Entry 4DJI (X-ray diffraction, 3.19 A resolution); this record covers chain A.

== Chain A ==
Name: Probable glutamate/gamma-aminobutyrate antiporter
From: Escherichia coli
UniProt: P63235 (GADC_ECOLI); numbering as in UniProt (aligned over 1-511)
Sequence (511 residues; numbered 1 to 511; the number before each row is that of its first residue):
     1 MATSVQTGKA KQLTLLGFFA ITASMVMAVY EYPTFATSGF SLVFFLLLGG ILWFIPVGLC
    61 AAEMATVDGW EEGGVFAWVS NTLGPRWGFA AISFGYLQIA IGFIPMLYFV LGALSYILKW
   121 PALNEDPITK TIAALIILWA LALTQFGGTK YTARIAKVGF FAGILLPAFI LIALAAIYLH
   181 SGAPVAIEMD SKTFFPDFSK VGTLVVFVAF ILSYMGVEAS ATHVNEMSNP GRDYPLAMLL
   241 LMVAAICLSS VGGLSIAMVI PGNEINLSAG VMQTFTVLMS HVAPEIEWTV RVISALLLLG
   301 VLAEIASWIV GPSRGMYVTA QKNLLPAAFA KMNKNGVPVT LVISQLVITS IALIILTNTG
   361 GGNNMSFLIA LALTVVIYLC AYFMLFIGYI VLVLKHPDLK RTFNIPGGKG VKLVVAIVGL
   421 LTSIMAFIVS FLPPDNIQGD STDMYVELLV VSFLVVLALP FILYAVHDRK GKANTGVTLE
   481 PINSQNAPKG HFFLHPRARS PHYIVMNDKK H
Disordered / not traced: 1-9, 184-186, 469-472, 510-511
Curated features (UniProtKB/Swiss-Prot):
  - mutagenesis: Met25 (M25A: 25% decrease in substrate transport), Tyr30 (Y30A: At least 90% decrease in substrate transport), Leu212 (L212A: 70% decrease in substrate transport), Glu218 (E218A: At least 90% decrease in substrate transport), Glu304 (E304A: At least 90% decrease in substrate transport), Trp308 (W308A: At least 90% decrease in substrate transport), Tyr378 (Y378A: At least 90% decrease in substrate transport), Tyr382 (Y382A: At least 90% decrease in substrate transport), Gly471 to His511 (Shifts the pH-dependent substrate transport towards higher pH values. Transports Gln, but not Glu, at pH 7.0 or higher), His491 (H491A: Allows substrate transport at pH 6.5), Arg497 (R497A: Allows substrate transport at pH 6.5), Arg499 (R499A: Allows substrate transport at pH 6.5), 2 further mutagenesis entries in UniProt

== Summary ==
From UniProt: 13 mutagenesis sites.
Chain A is Probable glutamate/gamma-aminobutyrate antiporter (Escherichia coli); the structure, Structure of
glutamate-GABA antiporter GadC, was determined by X-ray diffraction together with 4DJK from the same study.
